7ZU0 - chains A and E of the 6 polymer chains in the assembly; structure by electron microscopy, 4.40 A resolution (low resolution: residue-level contacts below are approximate; hydrogen-bond / salt-bridge calls are withheld).

# Chain A
Molecule: E3 ubiquitin-protein ligase PEP5
Organism: Saccharomyces cerevisiae
Notes: EC 2.3.2.27
UniProt: P12868 (PEP5_YEAST); the author numbering skips numbers that UniProt does not, so the offset changes along the chain: 1-957 = UniProt 1-957; 965-1036 = UniProt 958-1029
Amino-acid sequence (1029 residues; each row starts with the number of its first residue; note: 7 numbers in that range are skipped by the numbering (no residue carries them; nothing is unmodelled there)):
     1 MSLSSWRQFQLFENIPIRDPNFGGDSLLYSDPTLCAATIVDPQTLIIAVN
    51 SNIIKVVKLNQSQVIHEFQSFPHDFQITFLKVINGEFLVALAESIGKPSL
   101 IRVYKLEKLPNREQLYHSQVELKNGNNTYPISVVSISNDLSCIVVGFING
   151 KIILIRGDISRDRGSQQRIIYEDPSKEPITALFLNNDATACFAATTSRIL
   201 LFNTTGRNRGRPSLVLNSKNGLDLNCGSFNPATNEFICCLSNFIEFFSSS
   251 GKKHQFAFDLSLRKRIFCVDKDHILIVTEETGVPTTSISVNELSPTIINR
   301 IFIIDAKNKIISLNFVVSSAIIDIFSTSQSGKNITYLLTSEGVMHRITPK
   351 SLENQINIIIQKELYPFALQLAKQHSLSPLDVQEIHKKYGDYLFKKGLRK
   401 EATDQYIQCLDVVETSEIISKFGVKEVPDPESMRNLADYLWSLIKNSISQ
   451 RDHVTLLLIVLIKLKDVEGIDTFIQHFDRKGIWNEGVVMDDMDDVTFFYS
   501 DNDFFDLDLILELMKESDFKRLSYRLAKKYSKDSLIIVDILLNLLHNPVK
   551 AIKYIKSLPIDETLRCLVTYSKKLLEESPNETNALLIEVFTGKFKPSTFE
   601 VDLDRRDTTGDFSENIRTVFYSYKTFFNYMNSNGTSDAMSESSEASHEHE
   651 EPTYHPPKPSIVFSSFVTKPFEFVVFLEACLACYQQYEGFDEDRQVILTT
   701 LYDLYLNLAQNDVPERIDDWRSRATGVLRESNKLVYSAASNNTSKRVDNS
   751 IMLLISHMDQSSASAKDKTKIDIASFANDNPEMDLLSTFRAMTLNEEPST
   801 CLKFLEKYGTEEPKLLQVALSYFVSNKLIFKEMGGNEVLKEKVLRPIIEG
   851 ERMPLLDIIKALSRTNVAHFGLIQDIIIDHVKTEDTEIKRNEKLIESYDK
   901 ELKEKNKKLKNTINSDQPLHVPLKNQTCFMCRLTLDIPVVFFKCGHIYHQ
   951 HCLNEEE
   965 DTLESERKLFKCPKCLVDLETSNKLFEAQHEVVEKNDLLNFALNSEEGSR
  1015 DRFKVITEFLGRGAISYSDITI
Not modelled in the structure: 1-2, 89-91, 161-168, 280-298, 602-615, 634-651, 1026-1036

# Chain E
Molecule: Vacuolar morphogenesis protein 6
Organism: Saccharomyces cerevisiae
UniProt: Q07468 (VAM6_YEAST); the author numbering skips numbers that UniProt does not, so the offset changes along the chain: 698-991 = UniProt 1-294; 998-1752 = UniProt 295-1049
Amino-acid sequence (1049 residues; each row starts with the number of its first residue; note: 6 numbers in that range are skipped by the numbering (no residue carries them; nothing is unmodelled there)):
   698 MLRAQKLHSLKSSDITAILPTEQSQKLVLAKKNGDVEVYSRDGNTLKLFQ
   748 VYPDLLQNAKNDPLPPVIENFYFANELSTIFAQCKETLILLSTTNLHEYD
   798 RIIDRRGINHCWLFERSHKNKEEKNTYLIYSTINTAKMRVLIWEGRTYKN
   848 MMEASLSYRKETIRSIYPGETGITLATDLGIYHWPYNKPSLIRIEKTVKN
   898 KFPKDMISALTELKEQAEKVIEKKPKKNSHFDAQSFSSMDRMSRKSSMSS
   948 LWYRTIRNERGNKIRYTFELDGNDATPMIIDGATKKIFKVELMH
   998 NNEEPFLIATDHATFSESNSEFDHMQYLSSNLLMLYNSSTIKFVDYENGF
  1048 TFLQQKIPEGIKWVKNLSGTYFLVWTSNDEVQLFSYHVDDGSEDDDQESI
  1098 CGDINDPDFYQLWRKVLFYKFFIDSPHSKELCVSDNPEESLDICAMKLRD
  1148 LTVMWCLRIFDKFQNYMVQLERSRNSRMIRSKCEEMIIKSIFDLFIKFWA
  1198 PPQLVILKVFPSAISSLVLEITGQEHHCLLKEAEEVKETYDIPPHLLNRW
  1248 CLPYLTDTRRHLQNLLSKENDDESRITWCYRDREIKQSFDFFLISNHDDV
  1298 DLNTMLTLIDTVLFKCYLYYNPPMVGPFIRVENHCDSHVIVTELKIRHMF
  1348 KDLIDFYYKRGNHEEALKFLTDLVDELENDNTDQKQRQKIDHGVKILVIY
  1398 YLKKLSNPQLDVIFTYTDWLLNRHNDSIKEILSSIFFYDSQACSSRDHLK
  1448 VYGYIKKFDKLLAIQYLEFAISTFRLEGNKLHTVLIKLYLENLDIPSTRI
  1498 KLKSLLETTSVYEPRTILKLLNDAIESGSDQLPTNQLNFVKYLKIFPLSK
  1548 LENHKEAVHILLDEIDDYKAATSYCNDVYQSDSTKGEELLLYLYSKLVSI
  1598 YDSNRNSKLILNFLQDHGSKLNSAEIYKNLPQDISLYDIGRVVSQLLKKH
  1648 TSKMDETRLEKALLQVELVATTYKLNERMSSYGVLSDSHKCPICKKVISN
  1698 FGTDSISWFTREGRNIITHYNCGKVLQERFNAKNEKSSRIKQKTLGEVIN
  1748 ELNNK
Not modelled in the structure: 698-700, 1050-1752

# Interface between chain A and chain E
Contacting residue pairs (42):
  Ser863(A) with Gln931(E); Ser934(E)
  Thr865(A) with Gln931(E)
  Ala868(A) with Phe928(E); Asp929(E); Ala930(E)
  His869(A) with Ser926(E); Phe928(E)
  Phe870(A) with Ser926(E); Phe928(E)
  Gly871(A) with Ser926(E)
  Asn914(A) with Phe1003(E); Leu1004(E)
  Pro918(A) with Glu1001(E); Pro1002(E); Phe1003(E)
  Leu919(A) with Pro1002(E)
  Val921(A) with Asn998(E); Asn999(E)
  Pro922(A) with Asn998(E); Asn999(E)
  Leu923(A) with Asn998(E)
  Lys924(A) with Asn998(E)
  Gln926(A) with Asn998(E)
  Ile937(A) with Thr981(E)
  Pro938(A) with Gly979(E); Ala980(E); Thr981(E)
  Val939(A) with Asp978(E)
  Val940(A) with Ile977(E); Asp978(E)
  Phe941(A) with Ile976(E); Ile977(E)
  Phe942(A) with Ile976(E)
  Asp965(A) with Ile977(E)
  Thr966(A) with Ile976(E); Ile977(E)
  Leu967(A) with Ile976(E); Ile977(E); Asp978(E)
  Phe1017(A) with Glu956(E)
  Lys1018(A) with Glu956(E)
Interface residues without a listed pair, chain A (35 interface residues in all): Ile859, Gln874, Asn891, Thr912, Asp916, Lys943, Cys976, Cys979, Leu983, Arg1014
Interface residues without a listed pair, chain E (29 interface residues in all): Asn925, His927, Arg951, Glu966, Leu967, Asn970, Ala972, Glu1000, Phe1012, His1021

# Summary
35 residues of chain A face 29 of chain E across their interface.
Here chain A is E3 ubiquitin-protein ligase PEP5 and chain E is Vacuolar morphogenesis protein 6, both from
Saccharomyces cerevisiae. Entry 7ZU0 (HOPS tethering complex from yeast) was determined by electron
microscopy, deposited together with 7ZTY.
